PDB entry 9Q97 | electron microscopy, 4.60 A resolution (low resolution: residue-level contacts below are approximate; hydrogen-bond / salt-bridge calls are withheld) | chains C and D of the 14 polymer chains in the assembly

Chain C:
Protein: DNA-directed RNA polymerase subunit beta
From: Escherichia coli K-12
Notes: EC 2.7.7.6
UniProt: P0A8V2 (RPOB_ECOLI); residue numbers follow UniProt; this construct covers 1-1342
Chain sequence (1342 residues; each row starts with the number of its first residue):
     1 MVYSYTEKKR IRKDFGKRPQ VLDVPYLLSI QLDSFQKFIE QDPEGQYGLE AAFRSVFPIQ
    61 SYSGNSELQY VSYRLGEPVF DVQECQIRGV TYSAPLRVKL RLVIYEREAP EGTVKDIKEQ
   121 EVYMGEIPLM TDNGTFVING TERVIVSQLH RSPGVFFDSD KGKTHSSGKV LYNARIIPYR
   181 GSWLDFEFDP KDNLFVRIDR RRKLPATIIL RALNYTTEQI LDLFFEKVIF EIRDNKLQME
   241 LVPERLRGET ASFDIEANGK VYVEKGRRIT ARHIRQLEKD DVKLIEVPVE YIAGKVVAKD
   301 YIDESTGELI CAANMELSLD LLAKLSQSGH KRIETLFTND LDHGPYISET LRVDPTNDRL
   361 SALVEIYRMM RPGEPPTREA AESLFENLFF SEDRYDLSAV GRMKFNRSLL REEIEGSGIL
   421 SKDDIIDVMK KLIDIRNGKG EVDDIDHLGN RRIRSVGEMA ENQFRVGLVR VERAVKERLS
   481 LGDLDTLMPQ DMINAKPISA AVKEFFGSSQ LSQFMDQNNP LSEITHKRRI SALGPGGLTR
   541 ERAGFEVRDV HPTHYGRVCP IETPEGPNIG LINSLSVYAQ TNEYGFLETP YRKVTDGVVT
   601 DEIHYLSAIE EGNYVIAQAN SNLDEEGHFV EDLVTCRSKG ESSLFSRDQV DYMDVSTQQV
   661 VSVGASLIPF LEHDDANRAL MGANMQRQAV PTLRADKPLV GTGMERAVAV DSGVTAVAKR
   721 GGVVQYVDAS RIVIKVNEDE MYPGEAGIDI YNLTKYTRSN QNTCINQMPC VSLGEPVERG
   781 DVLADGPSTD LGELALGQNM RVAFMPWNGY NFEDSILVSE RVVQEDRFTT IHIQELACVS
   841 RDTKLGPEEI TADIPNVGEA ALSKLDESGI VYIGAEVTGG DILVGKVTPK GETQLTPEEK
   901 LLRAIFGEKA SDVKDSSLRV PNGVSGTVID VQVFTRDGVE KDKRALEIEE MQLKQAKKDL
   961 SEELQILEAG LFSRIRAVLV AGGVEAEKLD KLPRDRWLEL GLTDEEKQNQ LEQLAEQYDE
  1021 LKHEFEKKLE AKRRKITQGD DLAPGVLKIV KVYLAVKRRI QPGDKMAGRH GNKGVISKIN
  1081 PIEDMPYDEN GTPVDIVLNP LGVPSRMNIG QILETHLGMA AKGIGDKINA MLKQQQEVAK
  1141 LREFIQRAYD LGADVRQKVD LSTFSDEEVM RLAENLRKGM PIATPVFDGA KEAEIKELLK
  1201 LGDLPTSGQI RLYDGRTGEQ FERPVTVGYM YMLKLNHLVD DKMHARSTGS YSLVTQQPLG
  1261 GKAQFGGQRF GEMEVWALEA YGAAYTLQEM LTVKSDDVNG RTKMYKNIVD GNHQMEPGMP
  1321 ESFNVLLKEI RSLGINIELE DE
Not modelled in the structure: 1342
UniProt features mapped onto this chain:
  - modified residue (N6-acetyllysine): Lys-1022, Lys-1200
  - mutagenesis: Ile-561 (I561S: Resistant to antibiotics salinamide A and B), Ile-569 (I569S: Resistant to antibiotics salinamide A and B), Ala-665 (A665E: Resistant to antibiotics salinamide A and B), Asp-675 (D675A/G: Resistant to antibiotics salinamide A and B), Asn-677 (N677H/K: Resistant to antibiotics salinamide A and B), Leu-680 (L680M: Resistant to antibiotics salinamide A and B), Glu-813 (E813K: Disrupts the enzyme's active center)

Chain D:
Protein: DNA-directed RNA polymerase subunit beta'
From: Escherichia coli K-12
Notes: EC 2.7.7.6
UniProt: P0A8T7 (RPOC_ECOLI); residue numbers follow UniProt; this construct covers 1-1407
Chain sequence (1407 residues; each row starts with the number of its first residue):
     1 MKDLLKFLKA QTKTEEFDAI KIALASPDMI RSWSFGEVKK PETINYRTFK PERDGLFCAR
    61 IFGPVKDYEC LCGKYKRLKH RGVICEKCGV EVTQTKVRRE RMGHIELASP TAHIWFLKSL
   121 PSRIGLLLDM PLRDIERVLY FESYVVIEGG MTNLERQQIL TEEQYLDALE EFGDEFDAKM
   181 GAEAIQALLK SMDLEQECEQ LREELNETNS ETKRKKLTKR IKLLEAFVQS GNKPEWMILT
   241 VLPVLPPDLR PLVPLDGGRF ATSDLNDLYR RVINRNNRLK RLLDLAAPDI IVRNEKRMLQ
   301 EAVDALLDNG RRGRAITGSN KRPLKSLADM IKGKQGRFRQ NLLGKRVDYS GRSVITVGPY
   361 LRLHQCGLPK KMALELFKPF IYGKLELRGL ATTIKAAKKM VEREEAVVWD ILDEVIREHP
   421 VLLNRAPTLH RLGIQAFEPV LIEGKAIQLH PLVCAAYNAD FDGDQMAVHV PLTLEAQLEA
   481 RALMMSTNNI LSPANGEPII VPSQDVVLGL YYMTRDCVNA KGEGMVLTGP KEAERLYRSG
   541 LASLHARVKV RITEYEKDAN GELVAKTSLK DTTVGRAILW MIVPKGLPYS IVNQALGKKA
   601 ISKMLNTCYR ILGLKPTVIF ADQIMYTGFA YAARSGASVG IDDMVIPEKK HEIISEAEAE
   661 VAEIQEQFQS GLVTAGERYN KVIDIWAAAN DRVSKAMMDN LQTETVINRD GQEEKQVSFN
   721 SIYMMADSGA RGSAAQIRQL AGMRGLMAKP DGSIIETPIT ANFREGLNVL QYFISTHGAR
   781 KGLADTALKT ANSGYLTRRL VDVAQDLVVT EDDCGTHEGI MMTPVIEGGD VKEPLRDRVL
   841 GRVTAEDVLK PGTADILVPR NTLLHEQWCD LLEENSVDAV KVRSVVSCDT DFGVCAHCYG
   901 RDLARGHIIN KGEAIGVIAA QSIGEPGTQL TMRTFHIGGA ASRAAAESSI QVKNKGSIKL
   961 SNVKSVVNSS GKLVITSRNT ELKLIDEFGR TKESYKVPYG AVLAKGDGEQ VAGGETVANW
  1021 DPHTMPVITE VSGFVRFTDM IDGQTITRQT DELTGLSSLV VLDSAERTAG GKDLRPALKI
  1081 VDAQGNDVLI PGTDMPAQYF LPGKAIVQLE DGVQISSGDT LARIPQESGG TKDITGGLPR
  1141 VADLFEARRP KEPAILAEIS GIVSFGKETK GKRRLVITPV DGSDPYEEMI PKWRQLNVFE
  1201 GERVERGDVI SDGPEAPHDI LRLRGVHAVT RYIVNEVQDV YRLQGVKIND KHIEVIVRQM
  1261 LRKATIVNAG SSDFLEGEQV EYSRVKIANR ELEANGKVGA TYSRDLLGIT KASLATESFI
  1321 SAASFQETTR VLTEAAVAGK RDELRGLKEN VIVGRLIPAG TGYAYHQDRM RRRAAGEAPA
  1381 APQVTAEDAS ASLAELLNAG LGGSDNE
Not modelled in the structure: 1, 934-946, 1050-1056, 1068-1074, 1089-1096, 1127-1132, 1377-1407
UniProt features mapped onto this chain:
  - binding site (Zn(2+)): Cys-70, Cys-72, Cys-85, Cys-88, Cys-814, Cys-888, Cys-895, Cys-898
  - binding site (Mg(2+)): Asp-460, Asp-462, Asp-464
  - modified residue: Lys-983 (N6-acetyllysine)
  - mutagenesis: Gln-504 (Q504P: Resistant to antibiotics salinamide A and B), Asn-690 (N690D: Resistant to antibiotics salinamide A and B), Met-697 (M697V: Resistant to antibiotics salinamide A and B), Ala-735 (A735T: Resistant to antibiotics salinamide A and B), Arg-738 (R738C/H/P/S: Resistant to antibiotics salinamide A and B), Ala-748 (A748E: Resistant to antibiotics salinamide A and B), Pro-758 (P758S/T: Resistant to antibiotics salinamide A and B), Phe-763 (F763C: Resistant to antibiotics salinamide A and B), Ser-775 (S775A: Resistant to antibiotics salinamide A and B), Ala-779 (A779T/V: Resistant to antibiotics salinamide A and B), Arg-780 (R780C: Resistant to antibiotics salinamide A and B), Gly-782 (G782A/C: Resistant to antibiotics salinamide A and B), 1 further mutagenesis entry in UniProt

How chain C and chain D interact:
Contacting residue pairs (64; chain C residue first):
  Glu-672(C) / Leu-767(D)
  His-673(C) / Phe-763(D)
  Phe-804(C) / Ser-638(D)
  Met-805(C) / Gly-636(D)
  Pro-806(C) / Ala-632(D)
  Pro-806(C) / Ala-633(D)
  Trp-807(C) / Ala-633(D)
  Asn-808(C) / Pro-359(D)
  Asn-808(C) / Phe-629(D)
  Asn-808(C) / Ala-633(D)
  Gly-809(C) / Phe-629(D)
  Val-1075(C) / Phe-461(D)
  Pro-1100(C) / Ala-637(D)
  Leu-1101(C) / Arg-731(D)
  Glu-1222(C) / Ser-635(D)
  Arg-1223(C) / Ser-635(D)
  Pro-1224(C) / Ser-638(D)
  Val-1225(C) / Ser-638(D)
  Thr-1226(C) / Ser-638(D)
  Thr-1226(C) / Val-639(D)
  Lys-1242(C) / Arg-352(D)
  Met-1243(C) / Arg-352(D)
  His-1244(C) / Ser-350(D)
  His-1244(C) / Gly-351(D)
  His-1244(C) / Arg-352(D)
  Ala-1245(C) / Ser-350(D)
  Ala-1245(C) / Met-372(D)
  Arg-1246(C) / Asp-348(D)
  Arg-1246(C) / Tyr-349(D)
  Arg-1246(C) / Ser-350(D)
  Ser-1247(C) / Asp-348(D)
  Ser-1247(C) / Glu-375(D)
  Pro-1258(C) / Arg-346(D)
  Gly-1267(C) / Val-347(D)
  Gln-1268(C) / Arg-346(D)
  Gln-1268(C) / Val-347(D)
  Gln-1268(C) / Ser-350(D)
  Phe-1270(C) / Leu-343(D)
  Phe-1270(C) / Gly-344(D)
  Phe-1270(C) / Lys-345(D)
  Gly-1271(C) / Leu-343(D)
  Met-1273(C) / Thr-428(D)
  Val-1275(C) / Leu-343(D)
  Gly-1282(C) / Ala-1359(D)
  Gly-1282(C) / Gly-1360(D)
  Gly-1282(C) / Thr-1361(D)
  Ala-1284(C) / Ala-1359(D)
  Ala-1284(C) / Gly-1362(D)
  Lys-1294(C) / Arg-346(D)
  Val-1309(C) / Gly-383(D)
  His-1313(C) / Thr-473(D)
  His-1313(C) / Leu-474(D)
  Arg-1331(C) / Pro-243(D)
  Ser-1332(C) / Pro-243(D)
  Gly-1334(C) / Ala-25(D)
  Ile-1335(C) / Ala-23(D)
  Ile-1335(C) / Ala-25(D)
  Asn-1336(C) / Ile-22(D)
  Asn-1336(C) / Ala-23(D)
  Asn-1336(C) / Ala-25(D)
  Glu-1338(C) / Lys-21(D)
  Glu-1340(C) / Phe-17(D)
  Glu-1340(C) / Asp-18(D)
  Glu-1340(C) / Ala-19(D)
Also at the interface, not in a pair above, chain C (61 interface residues in all): Gly-566, Ala-676, Phe-812, Glu-813, Asp-814, Pro-1062, Gly-1074, Ser-1077, Ile-1109, Phe-1221, Val-1239, Arg-1269, Glu-1272, Ala-1277, Ala-1280, Ala-1283, Thr-1286, Ile-1308, Ile-1337, Asp-1341
Also at the interface, not in a pair above, chain D (64 interface residues in all): Ile-20, Leu-24, Leu-342, Ile-355, Thr-356, Val-357, Leu-376, Pro-379, His-430, Arg-431, Lys-445, Ala-446, Asp-460, Ala-476, Glu-479, Gln-504, Arg-634, Gly-766, Ser-775, Ala-779, Ala-787, Val-917, Ile-1357

Overview:
Chain C and chain D form an interface of 61 and 64 residues respectively. From UniProt: 7 mutagenesis sites on
chain C; 8 Zn2+-binding residues, 3 Mg2+-binding residues and 13 mutagenesis sites on chain D.
Chain C is DNA-directed RNA polymerase subunit beta and chain D is DNA-directed RNA polymerase subunit beta',
both from Escherichia coli K-12; the structure, CryoEM structure of bacterial transcription intermediate
complex mediated by activator PspF containing nifH promoter DNA containing ..., was determined by electron
microscopy (same publication as 9Q91, 9Q92, 9Q93, 9Q94, 9Q95, 9Q96 and 9Q98).
